Entry 7YHN (X-ray diffraction, 2.60 A resolution); this record covers chains C and D of the 5 polymer chains in the assembly.

== Chain C ==
Molecule: Tubulin alpha-1B chain
Organism: Sus scrofa
UniProtKB: Q2XVP4 (TBA1B_PIG); residue numbers follow UniProt; this construct covers 1-451
Chain sequence (451 residues; numbered 1 to 451; the number before each row is that of its first residue):
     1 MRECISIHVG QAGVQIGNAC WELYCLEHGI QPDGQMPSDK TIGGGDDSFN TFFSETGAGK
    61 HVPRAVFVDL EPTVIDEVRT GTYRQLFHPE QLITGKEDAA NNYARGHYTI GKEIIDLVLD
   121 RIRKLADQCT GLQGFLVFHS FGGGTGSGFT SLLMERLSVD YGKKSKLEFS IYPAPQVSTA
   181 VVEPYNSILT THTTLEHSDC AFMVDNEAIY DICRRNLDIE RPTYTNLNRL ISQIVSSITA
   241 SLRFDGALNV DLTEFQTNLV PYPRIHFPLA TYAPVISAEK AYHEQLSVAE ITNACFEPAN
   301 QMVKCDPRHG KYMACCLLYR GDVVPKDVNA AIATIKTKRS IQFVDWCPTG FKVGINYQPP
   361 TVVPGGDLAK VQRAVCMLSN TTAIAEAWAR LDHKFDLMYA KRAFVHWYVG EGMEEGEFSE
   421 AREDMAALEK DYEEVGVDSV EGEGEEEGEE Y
Unresolved in the structure: 280-285, 440-451
UniProt features mapped onto this chain:
  - motif: Met1 to Cys4 (MREC motif)
  - active site: Glu254
  - binding site (GTP): Gly10, Gln11, Ala12, Gln15, Glu71, Ala99, Ser140, Gly143, Gly144, Thr145, Gly146, Thr179, Glu183, Asn206, Tyr224, Asn228, Leu252
  - binding site (Mg(2+)): Glu71
  - site: Tyr451 (Involved in polymerization)
  - modified residue: Lys40 (N6,N6,N6-trimethyllysine), Ser48 (Phosphoserine), Ser232 (Phosphoserine), Tyr282 (3'-nitrotyrosine), Arg339 (Omega-N-methylarginine), Ser439 (Phosphoserine), Glu443 (5-glutamyl polyglutamate), Glu445 (5-glutamyl polyglutamate), Tyr451 (3'-nitrotyrosine)
  - cross-link (Glycyl lysine isopeptide (Lys-Gly)): Lys326 (interchain with G-Cter in ubiquitin), Lys370 (interchain with G-Cter in ubiquitin)
Bound ions: Mg2+ site 1: Asp39, Thr41, Gly44, Glu55; Mg2+ site 2: Asn249, Glu254
Ligand contacts:
  - GTP (guanosine-5'-triphosphate): Gly10, Gln11, Ala12, Gln15, Ile16, Asp69, Asp98, Ala99, Ala100, Asn101, Ser140, Gly142, Gly143, Gly144, Thr145, Gly146, Ile171, Val177, Thr179, Glu183, Asn206, Tyr224, Asn228, Ile231
  - IUK (4-methyl-3-[(4-methylphenyl)sulfonylamino]-N-[(6-methylpyridin-3-yl)methyl]benzamide): Asn101, Thr179, Val181

== Chain D ==
Molecule: Tubulin beta chain
Organism: Sus scrofa
UniProtKB: P02554 (TBB_PIG); numbering as in UniProt (aligned over 1-445)
Chain sequence (445 residues; row label = number of the first residue in the row):
     1 MREIVHIQAG QCGNQIGAKF WEVISDEHGI DPTGSYHGDS DLQLERINVY YNEATGNKYV
    61 PRAILVDLEP GTMDSVRSGP FGQIFRPDNF VFGQSGAGNN WAKGHYTEGA ELVDSVLDVV
   121 RKESESCDCL QGFQLTHSLG GGTGSGMGTL LISKIREEYP DRIMNTFSVM PSPKVSDTVV
   181 EPYNATLSVH QLVENTDETY CIDNEALYDI CFRTLKLTTP TYGDLNHLVS ATMSGVTTCL
   241 RFPGQLNADL RKLAVNMVPF PRLHFFMPGF APLTSRGSQQ YRALTVPELT QQMFDSKNMM
   301 AACDPRHGRY LTVAAIFRGR MSMKEVDEQM LNVQNKNSSY FVEWIPNNVK TAVCDIPPRG
   361 LKMSATFIGN STAIQELFKR ISEQFTAMFR RKAFLHWYTG EGMDEMEFTE AESNMNDLVS
   421 EYQQYQDATA DEQGEFEEEG EEDEA
Unresolved in the structure: 1, 246-248, 275-281, 432-445
Differences from the reference sequence: conflict Thr55 (Ala in P02554), Met170 (Val in P02554), Ser296 (Ala in P02554), Ile316 (Val in P02554)
UniProt features mapped onto this chain:
  - motif: Met1 to Ile4 (MREI motif)
  - binding site (GTP): Gln11, Glu69, Ser138, Gly142, Thr143, Gly144, Asn204, Asn226
  - binding site (Mg(2+)): Glu69
  - modified residue: Ser40 (Phosphoserine), Lys58 (N6-acetyllysine), Ser172 (Phosphoserine), Thr285 (Phosphothreonine), Thr290 (Phosphothreonine), Arg318 (Omega-N-methylarginine), Glu438 (5-glutamyl polyglutamate)
  - cross-link (Glycyl lysine isopeptide (Lys-Gly)): Lys58 (interchain with G-Cter in ubiquitin), Lys324 (interchain with G-Cter in ubiquitin)
Ligand contacts:
  - GTP (guanosine-5'-triphosphate): Gly10, Gln11, Cys12, Gln15, Asp67, Gly96, Ala97, Gly98, Asn99, Ser138, Gly140, Gly141, Gly142, Thr143, Gly144, Val169, Pro171, Val175, Ser176, Glu181, Asn204, Leu207, Tyr222, Leu225, Asn226
  - IUK (4-methyl-3-[(4-methylphenyl)sulfonylamino]-N-[(6-methylpyridin-3-yl)methyl]benzamide): Asn165, Glu198, Tyr200, Val236, Cys239, Leu240, Asp249, Leu250, Lys252, Leu253, Asn256, Met257, Thr312, Val313, Ala314, Ala315, Ile316, Asn347, Asn348, Val349, Lys350, Thr351, Ala352

== Chain C / chain D interface ==
Pairs across the interface (45):
  Lys96(C) - Cys129(D)
  Glu97(C) - Cys129(D)
  Asp98(C) - Asp249(D)
  Asp98(C) - Lys252(D)  salt bridge
  Ala100(C) - Arg251(D)
  Ala100(C) - Lys252(D)
  Ala100(C) - Val255(D)
  Asn101(C) - Lys252(D)
  Asn101(C) - Asn256(D)  hydrogen bond
  Arg105(C) - Arg251(D)
  Pro175(C) - Asn347(D)
  Ala180(C) - Asn256(D)
  Ala180(C) - Lys350(D)
  Val181(C) - Asn256(D)  hydrogen bond (backbone-side chain)
  Val181(C) - Asn347(D)
  Val181(C) - Lys350(D)
  Arg221(C) - Met323(D)
  Arg221(C) - Lys324(D)
  Arg221(C) - Asp327(D)  salt bridge
  Lys394(C) - Pro346(D)
  Lys394(C) - Asn347(D)
  Leu397(C) - Glu343(D)
  Leu397(C) - Trp344(D)
  Leu397(C) - Pro346(D)  hydrophobic
  Met398(C) - Trp344(D)
  Met398(C) - Pro346(D)
  Lys401(C) - Phe260(D)
  Lys401(C) - Trp344(D)
  Lys401(C) - Thr429(D)  hydrogen bond (side chain-backbone)
  Ala403(C) - Pro259(D)
  Ala403(C) - Phe260(D)  hydrophobic
  Phe404(C) - Val255(D)
  Phe404(C) - Asn256(D)
  Phe404(C) - Val258(D)
  Phe404(C) - Pro259(D)  hydrogen bond (backbone-backbone)
  Phe404(C) - Ile345(D)  hydrophobic
  His406(C) - Val258(D)
  His406(C) - Pro259(D)  hydrogen bond (side chain-backbone)
  His406(C) - Phe260(D)
  His406(C) - Pro261(D)
  Trp407(C) - Arg251(D)
  Trp407(C) - Ala254(D)
  Trp407(C) - Val255(D)  hydrophobic
  Trp407(C) - Val258(D)  hydrogen bond (side chain-backbone)
  Glu411(C) - Arg251(D)  salt bridge
Also at the interface, not in a pair above, chain C (23 interface residues in all): Ser178, Thr179, Val182, Arg402
Also at the interface, not in a pair above, chain D (25 interface residues in all): Asp128, Thr312, Asn348, Ala430

== In short ==
23 residues of chain C and 25 residues of chain D are in contact, with 6 hydrogen bonds and 3 salt bridges.
Polar pairs include Asp98(C)-Lys252(D), Arg221(C)-Asp327(D) and Glu411(C)-Arg251(D). Compound IUK is bound
between chain C and chain D. Chain C binds GTP.
Chain C is Tubulin alpha-1B chain and chain D is Tubulin beta chain, both from Sus scrofa; the structure,
Anti-tumor agent Y48 in complex with tubulin, was determined by X-ray diffraction.
